PDB entry 3SGK | X-ray diffraction, 2.40 A resolution | chains B and C of the 3 polymer chains in the assembly

[Chain B]
Molecule: Fc fragment
From: Homo sapiens
Reference sequence: P01857 (IGHG1_HUMAN); residues 223-447 here correspond to UniProt positions 106-330 (UniProt number = residue number - 117)
Chain sequence (225 residues; row label = number of the first residue in the row):
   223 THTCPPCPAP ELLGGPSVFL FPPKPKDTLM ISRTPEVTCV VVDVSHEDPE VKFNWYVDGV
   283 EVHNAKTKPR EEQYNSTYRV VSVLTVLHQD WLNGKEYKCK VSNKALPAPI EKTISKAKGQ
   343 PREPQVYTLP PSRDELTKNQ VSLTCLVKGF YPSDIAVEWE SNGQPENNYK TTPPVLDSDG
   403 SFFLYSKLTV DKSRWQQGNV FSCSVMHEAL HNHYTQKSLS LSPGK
Unresolved in the structure: 223-231, 444-447
Disulfides: C261-C321, C367-C425
Covalently attached groups: glycan linked to N297
UniProt features mapped onto this chain:
  - glycosylation: N297 (N-linked (GlcNAc...) (complex) asparagine)
From the paper describing this entry:
  - post-translational modification sites: N297
  - binding site for alpha-D-mannopyranose: Q295
  - binding site for beta-D-mannopyranose: Y296

[Chain C]
Molecule: human Fcg3a receptor
From: Homo sapiens
Reference sequence: P08637 (FCG3A_HUMAN); residues 1-190 here correspond to UniProt positions 19-208 (UniProt number = residue number + 18)
Chain sequence (204 residues; row label = number of the first residue in the row):
     1 RTEDLPKAVV FLEPQWYRVL EKDSVTLKCQ GAYSPEDQST QWFHNESLIS SQASSYFIDA
    61 ATVDDSGEYR CQTQLSTLSD PVQLEVHIGW LLLQAPRWVF KEEDPIHLRC HSWKNTALHK
   121 VTYLQNGKGR KYFHHNSDFY IPKATLKDSG SYFCRGLVGS KNVSSETVQI TITQGLAVST
   181 ISSFFPPGYQ GKKKKKKGHH HHHH
Unresolved in the structure: 1-4, 33-37, 175-204
Sequence notes: engineered mutation Q38 (Asn56 in P08637), Q74 (Asn92 in P08637), Q169 (Asn187 in P08637); expression tag (191-204)
Disulfides: C29-C71, C110-C154
Covalently attached groups: N-acetylglucosamine (NAG) linked to N45; glycan linked to N162
UniProt features mapped onto this chain:
  - site: A177, V178 (Cleavage)
  - glycosylation (N-linked (GlcNAc...) asparagine): N45, N162
From the paper describing this entry:
  - post-translational modification sites: N45, N162

[How chain B and chain C interact]
Pairs across the interface (20):
  L235(B) - W90(C)
  L235(B) - T116(C)
  L235(B) - A117(C)
  L235(B) - V158(C)
  L235(B) - G159(C)
  G236(B) - W90(C)
  G236(B) - V158(C)
  G236(B) - K161(C)  hydrogen bond (backbone-side chain)
  G237(B) - K161(C)
  P238(B) - K161(C)  hydrogen bond (backbone-side chain)
  K326(B) - W113(C)
  A327(B) - W113(C)
  L328(B) - W113(C)
  L328(B) - K161(C)
  P329(B) - I88(C)
  P329(B) - G89(C)
  P329(B) - W90(C)
  P329(B) - W113(C)
  A330(B) - I88(C)  hydrophobic
  I332(B) - K161(C)
Also at the interface, not in a pair above, chain B (11 interface residues in all): S239
Also at the interface, not in a pair above, chain C (10 interface residues in all): E21

[In short]
Chain B and chain C form an interface of 11 and 10 residues respectively; the contacts include 2 hydrogen
bonds. Polar pairs include G236(B)-K161(C) and P238(B)-K161(C). Covalently linked N-acetylglucosamine: at
N45(C). The paper reports a binding site for alpha-D-mannopyranose at Q295(B); a binding site for
beta-D-mannopyranose at Y296(B).
Chain B is Fc fragment and chain C is human Fcg3a receptor, both from Homo sapiens; the structure, Unique
carbohydrate/carbohydrate interactions are required for high affinity binding of FcgIII and antibodies lacking
core fucose, was determined by X-ray diffraction, deposited together with 3SGJ.
